7KAJ - chains C and D of the 7 polymer chains in the assembly; structure by electron microscopy, 3.10 A resolution.

[Chain C]
Name: Protein transport protein SSS1
Organism: Saccharomyces cerevisiae BY4741
UniProtKB: P35179 (SC61G_YEAST); numbering as in UniProt (aligned over 1-80)
Amino-acid sequence (80 residues; numbered 1 to 80; the number before each row is that of its first residue):
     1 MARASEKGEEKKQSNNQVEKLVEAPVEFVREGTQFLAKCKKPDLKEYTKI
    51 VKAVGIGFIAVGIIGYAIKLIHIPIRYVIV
Not modelled in the structure: 1-25

[Chain D]
Name: Protein translocation protein SEC63
Organism: Saccharomyces cerevisiae BY4741
UniProtKB: P14906 (SEC63_YEAST); numbering as in UniProt (aligned over 2-663)
Amino-acid sequence (694 residues; numbered -13 to 680; the number before each row is that of its first residue; numbers below 1 keep their minus sign (Gly-13 is residue -13)):
   -13 GGSGGSGGSGGSGGSPTNYEYDEASETWPSFILTGLLMVVGPMTLLQIYQ
    37 IFFGANAEDGNSGKSKEFNEEVFKNLNEEYTSDEIKQFRRKFDKNSNKKS
    87 KIWSRRNIIIIVGWILVAILLQRINSNDAIKDAATKLFDPYEILGISTSA
   137 SDRDIKSAYRKLSVKFHPDKLAKGLTPDEKSVMEETYVQITKAYESLTDE
   187 LVRQNYLKYGHPDGPQSTSHGIALPRFLVDGSASPLLVVCYVALLGLILP
   237 YFVSRWWARTQSYTKKGIHNVTASNFVSNLVNYKPSEIVTTDLILHWLSF
   287 AHEFKQFFPDLQPTDFEKLLQDHINRRDSGKLNNAKFRIVAKCHSLLHGL
   337 LDIACGFRNLDIALGAINTFKCIVQAVPLTPNCQILQLPNVDKEHFITKT
   387 GDIHTLGKLFTLEDAKIGEVLGIKDQAKLNETLRVASHIPNLKIIKADFL
   437 VPGENQVTPSSTPYISLKVLVRSAKQPLIPTSLIPEENLTEPQDFESQRD
   487 PFAMMSKQPLVPYSFAPFFPTKRRGSWCCLVSSQKDGKILQTPIIIEKLS
   537 YKNLNDDKDFFDKRIKMDLTKHEKFDINDWEIGTIKIPLGQPAPETVGDF
   587 FFRVIVKSTDYFTTDLDITMNMKVRDSPAVEQVEVYSEEDDEYSTDDDET
   637 ESDDESDASDYTDIDTDTEAEDDESPEAGGATTASGTGENLYFQ
Not modelled in the structure: -13 to 3, 37-53, 79-92, 116-201, 613-680
Sequence notes: expression tag (-13 to 1, 664-680)
From the paper describing this entry:
  - mutagenesis - E440R/F481S: unchanged growth
  - mutagenesis - E440R/F481S: decreased growth in response to pore-mutant (PM) Sec61alpha

[Interface between chain C and chain D]
Pairs across the interface - 13 pairs, chain C then chain D:
  Tyr66(C) - Phe17(D)
  His72(C) - Tyr227(D)
  Ile73(C) - Tyr7(D)
  Pro74(C) - Tyr7(D)
  Pro74(C) - Val215(D)  hydrophobic
  Pro74(C) - Leu223(D)  hydrophobic
  Ile75(C) - Tyr227(D)  hydrophobic
  Tyr77(C) - Asn4(D)
  Tyr77(C) - Tyr7(D)  hydrophobic
  Tyr77(C) - Val215(D)  hydrophobic
  Val78(C) - Val215(D)  hydrophobic
  Val78(C) - Ser220(D)
  Ile79(C) - Val224(D)  hydrophobic
Other interface residues (no listed pair), chain C (9 interface residues in all): Leu70
Other interface residues (no listed pair), chain D (12 interface residues in all): Tyr5, Ile208, Leu210, Arg212

[In short]
9 residues of chain C and 12 residues of chain D are in contact. The paper reports that E440R/F481S of chain D
reduce growth in response to pore-mutant (PM) Sec61alpha; E440R/F481S of chain D leave growth unchanged.
Here chain C is Protein transport protein SSS1 and chain D is Protein translocation protein SEC63, both from
Saccharomyces cerevisiae BY4741. Entry 7KAJ (Cryo-EM structure of the Sec complex from S. cerevisiae,
wild-type, class with Sec62, conformation 2 (C2)) was determined by electron microscopy, deposited together
with 7KAH, 7KAI, 7KAK, 7KAL, 7KAM, 7KAN and 8 further entries.
